PDB entry 6M4G | electron microscopy, 2.80 A resolution | chains D and C of the 10 polymer chains in the assembly

[Chain D]
Name: Histone H2B type 2-E
From: Homo sapiens
Reference sequence: Q16778 (H2B2E_HUMAN); residues 0-125 here correspond to UniProt positions 1-126 (UniProt number = residue number + 1)
Chain sequence (126 residues; row label = number of the first residue in the row; numbering starts at 0):
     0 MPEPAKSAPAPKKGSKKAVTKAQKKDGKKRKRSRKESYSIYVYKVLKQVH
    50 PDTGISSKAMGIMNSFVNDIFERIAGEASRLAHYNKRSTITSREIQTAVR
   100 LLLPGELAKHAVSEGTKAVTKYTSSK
Not modelled in the structure: 0-35, 124-125
Curated features (UniProtKB/Swiss-Prot):
  - modified residue: Pro1 (N-acetylproline), Glu2 (ADP-ribosyl glutamic acid), Lys5 (N6-(2-hydroxyisobutyryl)lysine), Ser6 (ADP-ribosylserine), Lys11 (N6-(beta-hydroxybutyryl)lysine), Lys12 (N6-(2-hydroxyisobutyryl)lysine), Ser14 (Phosphoserine), Lys15 (N6-acetyllysine), Lys16 (N6-(beta-hydroxybutyryl)lysine), Lys20 (N6-(2-hydroxyisobutyryl)lysine), Lys23 (N6-(2-hydroxyisobutyryl)lysine), Lys24 (N6-(2-hydroxyisobutyryl)lysine), Lys34 (N6-(2-hydroxyisobutyryl)lysine), Glu35 (PolyADP-ribosyl glutamic acid), Ser36 (Phosphoserine), Lys43 (N6-(2-hydroxyisobutyryl)lysine), Lys46 (N6-(2-hydroxyisobutyryl)lysine), Lys57 (N6,N6-dimethyllysine), Arg79 (Dimethylated arginine), Lys85 (N6,N6,N6-trimethyllysine) and 6 more in UniProt
  - glycosylation: Ser112 (O-linked (GlcNAc) serine)
  - cross-link (Glycyl lysine isopeptide (Lys-Gly)): Lys5 (interchain with G-Cter in SUMO2), Lys20 (interchain with G-Cter in SUMO2), Lys34 (interchain with G-Cter in ubiquitin), Lys120 (interchain with G-Cter in ubiquitin)

[Chain C]
Name: Histone H2A-Bbd type 2/3
From: Homo sapiens
Reference sequence: P0C5Z0 (H2AB2_HUMAN); residues 0-114 here correspond to UniProt positions 1-115 (UniProt number = residue number + 1)
Chain sequence (115 residues; row label = number of the first residue in the row; numbering starts at 0):
     0 MPRRRRRRGSSGAGGRGRTCSRTVRAELSFSVSQVERSLREGHYAQRLSR
    50 TAPVYLAAVIEYLTAKVLELAGNEAQNSGERNITPLLLDMVVHNDRLLST
   100 LFNTTTISQVAPGED
Not modelled in the structure: 0-19, 110-114
Curated features (UniProtKB/Swiss-Prot):
  - region: Leu86 to Asp114 (Docking domain)
From the paper describing this entry:
  - conformationally variable residues (order/disorder transition): Val109 to Asp114

[Interface between chain D and chain C]
Pairs across the interface (91; chain D residue first):
  Ser36(D) with Gln33(C), hydrogen bond
  Tyr37(D) with Gln33(C); Val34(C); Ser37(C), hydrogen bond
  Tyr40(D) with Ser28(C); Phe29(C), hydrophobic; Ser30(C); Gln33(C)
  Val41(D) with Leu67(C), hydrophobic
  Lys43(D) with Ser28(C)
  Val44(D) with Ala64(C), hydrophobic
  Gln47(D) with Ser28(C), hydrogen bond
  Val48(D) with Glu68(C)
  His49(D) with Leu67(C); Glu68(C), hydrogen bond (side chain-backbone); Gly71(C); Asn72(C), hydrogen bond; Gln75(C)
  Thr52(D) with Arg80(C); Ile82(C)
  Gly53(D) with Arg80(C); Asn81(C); Ile82(C), hydrogen bond (backbone-backbone)
  Ile54(D) with Ile82(C)
  Ser55(D) with Ile82(C), hydrogen bond (backbone-backbone)
  Lys57(D) with Pro84(C); Val109(C)
  Ala58(D) with Ile82(C); Pro84(C); Leu87(C), hydrophobic
  Ile61(D) with Pro84(C), hydrophobic; Leu87(C), hydrophobic; Ile106(C), hydrophobic
  Met62(D) with Val66(C), hydrophobic; Leu67(C), hydrophobic; Leu87(C), hydrophobic
  Phe65(D) with Phe101(C), hydrophobic
  Val66(D) with Ile59(C), hydrophobic; Thr63(C)
  Ile69(D) with Leu62(C), hydrophobic
  Phe70(D) with Val34(C); Ser37(C); Leu38(C), hydrophobic; Leu55(C), hydrophobic; Ile59(C), hydrophobic
  Glu71(D) with Tyr43(C)
  Ile73(D) with Leu55(C), hydrophobic
  Ala74(D) with Leu38(C), hydrophobic; Tyr43(C), hydrophobic
  Ser78(D) with Tyr43(C), hydrogen bond (side chain-backbone)
  Ser87(D) with Ala44(C); Gln45(C); Arg46(C)
  Thr88(D) with Arg46(C), hydrogen bond (side chain-backbone); Leu47(C), hydrogen bond (side chain-backbone); Ser48(C)
  Ile89(D) with Tyr43(C); Ala44(C), hydrophobic; Arg46(C), hydrogen bond (backbone-backbone); Leu47(C); Ser48(C), hydrogen bond (backbone-backbone); Ala51(C)
  Thr90(D) with Ser48(C); Ala51(C)
  Ser91(D) with Ser48(C); Thr50(C); Ala51(C); Tyr54(C)
  Ile94(D) with Tyr54(C), hydrophobic; Leu55(C), hydrophobic
  Gln95(D) with Tyr54(C)
  Val98(D) with Val58(C), hydrophobic
  Leu102(D) with Leu62(C), hydrophobic
  Pro103(D) with Thr99(C)
  Leu106(D) with Leu96(C); Leu97(C), hydrophobic
  His109(D) with Tyr61(C)
  Ala110(D) with Val58(C), hydrophobic
  Val111(D) with Tyr54(C), hydrogen bond (backbone-side chain)
  Glu113(D) with Ala57(C); Tyr61(C)
  Gly114(D) with Tyr54(C); Ala57(C)
  Thr115(D) with Tyr54(C)
  Ala117(D) with Leu27(C), hydrophobic; Ala57(C), hydrophobic
  Val118(D) with Thr50(C); Val53(C), hydrophobic; Tyr54(C), hydrophobic
  Tyr121(D) with Arg21(C), hydrogen bond; Thr50(C)
Also at the interface, not in a pair above, chain D (51 interface residues in all): Leu45, Arg72, Gly75, Glu105, Lys120, Thr122
Also at the interface, not in a pair above, chain C (50 interface residues in all): Arg24, Ala25, Arg49, Ala74, Thr83, Leu100

[In short]
51 residues of chain D and 50 residues of chain C are in contact; the contacts include 14 hydrogen bonds.
Polar contacts include Ser36(D)-Gln33(C), Tyr37(D)-Ser37(C) and Gln47(D)-Ser28(C). From the paper:
conformational variability at Val109(C).
Chain D is Histone H2B type 2-E and chain C is Histone H2A-Bbd type 2/3, both from Homo sapiens; the
structure, Structural mechanism of nucleosome dynamics governed by human histone variants H2A.B and H2A.Z.2.2,
was determined by electron microscopy (same publication as 6M4H).
